Entry 2W4P (X-ray diffraction, 1.70 A resolution); this record covers chain A.

Chain A:
Molecule: Acylphosphatase-1
Organism: Homo sapiens
Notes: EC 3.6.1.7
UniProt: P07311 (ACYP1_HUMAN); residues 0-98 here correspond to UniProt positions 1-99 (UniProt number = residue number + 1)
Amino-acid sequence (99 residues; each row starts with the number of its first residue; numbering starts at 0):
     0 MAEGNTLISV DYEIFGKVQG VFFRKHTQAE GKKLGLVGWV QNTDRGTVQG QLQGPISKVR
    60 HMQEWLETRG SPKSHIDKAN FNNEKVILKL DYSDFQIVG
Not modelled in the structure: 0-2
Sequence notes: engineered mutation Gly98 (Lys99 in P07311)
Curated features (UniProtKB/Swiss-Prot):
  - active site: Arg23, Asn41
  - modified residue: Ala1 (N-acetylalanine)
What the authors report for this chain:
  - catalytic residues: Arg23 (citing earlier work)

In short:
Curated annotation (UniProt) lists active-site residues Arg23 and Asn41. The paper reports the catalytic
residue Arg23.
Chain A is Acylphosphatase-1 (Homo sapiens); the structure, Human common-type acylphosphatase variant, A99G,
was determined by X-ray diffraction (same publication as 2W4C and 2VH7).
